3EDF - chains A and B; structure by X-ray diffraction, 1.65 A resolution.

[Chain A (and B)]
Protein: Cyclomaltodextrinase
Organism: Flavobacterium sp. 92
Notes: EC 3.2.1.54; chain B of this document is another copy of the same molecule, construct and numbering; everything in this record applies to it too
UniProt: Q8KKG0 (Q8KKG0_9FLAO); residues 1-601 here correspond to UniProt positions 19-619 (UniProt number = residue number + 18)
Sequence (601 residues; each row starts with the number of its first residue):
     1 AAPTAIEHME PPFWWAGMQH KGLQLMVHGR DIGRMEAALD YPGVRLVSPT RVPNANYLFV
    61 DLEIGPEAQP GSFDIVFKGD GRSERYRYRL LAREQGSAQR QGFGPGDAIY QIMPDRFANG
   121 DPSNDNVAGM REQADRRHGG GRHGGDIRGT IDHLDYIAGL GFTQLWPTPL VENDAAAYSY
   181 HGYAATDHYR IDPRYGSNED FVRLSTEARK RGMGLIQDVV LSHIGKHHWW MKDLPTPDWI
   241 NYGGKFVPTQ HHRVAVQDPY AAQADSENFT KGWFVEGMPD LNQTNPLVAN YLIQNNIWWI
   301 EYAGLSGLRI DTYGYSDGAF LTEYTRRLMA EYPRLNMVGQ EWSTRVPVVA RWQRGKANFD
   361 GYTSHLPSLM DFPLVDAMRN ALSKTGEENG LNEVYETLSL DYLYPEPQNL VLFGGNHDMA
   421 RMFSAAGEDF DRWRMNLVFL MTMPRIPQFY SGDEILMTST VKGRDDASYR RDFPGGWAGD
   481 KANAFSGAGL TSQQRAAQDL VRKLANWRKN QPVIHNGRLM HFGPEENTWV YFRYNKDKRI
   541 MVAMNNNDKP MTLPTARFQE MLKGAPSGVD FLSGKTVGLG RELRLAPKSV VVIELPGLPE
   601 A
Disordered / not traced: 1-2, 600-601
Differences from the reference sequence: engineered mutation Pro49 (Thr67 in Q8KKG0), Gln340 (Glu358 in Q8KKG0)
Metal / ion sites: Ca2+ site 1: Asn119, Asp121, Asn124, Asp125, Gly144, Asp146; Ca2+ site 2: Ser222, Thr270, Asp280, Tyr315

[How chain A and chain B interact]
Contacting residue pairs - 74 pairs, chain A then chain B:
  Gln250(A) - Glu525(B)
  His252(A) - Tyr395(B)
  His252(A) - Gly523(B)
  His252(A) - Pro524(B)  hydrogen bond (side chain-backbone)
  His252(A) - Glu525(B)  salt bridge
  His252(A) - Arg557(B)
  Val254(A) - Tyr395(B)  hydrophobic
  Val254(A) - Glu396(B)
  Val254(A) - Ser399(B)
  Ala255(A) - Tyr395(B)
  Asp258(A) - Tyr395(B)
  Asp258(A) - Ser399(B)
  Asp258(A) - His521(B)  salt bridge
  Pro259(A) - Ser399(B)
  Tyr260(A) - Leu398(B)
  Tyr260(A) - Asp401(B)  hydrogen bond
  Tyr260(A) - Leu519(B)
  Tyr260(A) - Met520(B)
  Tyr260(A) - His521(B)  hydrogen bond (backbone-backbone)
  Ala261(A) - Met520(B)
  Ala262(A) - Met520(B)  hydrophobic
  Ala262(A) - His521(B)
  Ala262(A) - Phe522(B)  hydrophobic
  Ala262(A) - Glu560(B)
  Gln263(A) - Glu560(B)  hydrogen bond (backbone-side chain)
  Ala264(A) - Arg557(B)
  Ala264(A) - Glu560(B)  hydrogen bond (backbone-side chain)
  Asp265(A) - Phe522(B)
  Asp265(A) - Gly523(B)  hydrogen bond (side chain-backbone)
  Asp265(A) - Arg557(B)  salt bridge
  Arg345(A) - Glu393(B)
  Arg345(A) - Glu396(B)  salt bridge
  Arg345(A) - Thr397(B)
  Pro347(A) - Leu400(B)  hydrophobic
  Pro347(A) - Tyr402(B)
  Pro347(A) - Leu403(B)  hydrophobic
  Phe359(A) - Tyr402(B)  hydrophobic
  Glu393(A) - Arg345(B)
  Tyr395(A) - His252(B)
  Tyr395(A) - Val254(B)
  Tyr395(A) - Ala255(B)
  Tyr395(A) - Asp258(B)
  Glu396(A) - Val254(B)
  Glu396(A) - Arg345(B)  salt bridge
  Thr397(A) - Arg345(B)
  Leu398(A) - Tyr260(B)
  Ser399(A) - Val254(B)
  Ser399(A) - Asp258(B)
  Ser399(A) - Pro259(B)
  Leu400(A) - Pro347(B)  hydrophobic
  Asp401(A) - Tyr260(B)  hydrogen bond
  Tyr402(A) - Gln257(B)
  Tyr402(A) - Pro347(B)
  Tyr402(A) - Phe359(B)  hydrophobic
  Leu519(A) - Tyr260(B)
  Met520(A) - Tyr260(B)
  Met520(A) - Ala261(B)
  Met520(A) - Ala262(B)  hydrophobic
  His521(A) - Asp258(B)  salt bridge
  His521(A) - Tyr260(B)  hydrogen bond (backbone-backbone)
  His521(A) - Ala262(B)
  Phe522(A) - Ala262(B)  hydrophobic
  Phe522(A) - Asp265(B)
  Gly523(A) - His252(B)
  Gly523(A) - Asp265(B)  hydrogen bond (backbone-side chain)
  Pro524(A) - His252(B)  hydrogen bond (backbone-side chain)
  Glu525(A) - Gln250(B)
  Glu525(A) - His252(B)  salt bridge
  Arg557(A) - His252(B)
  Arg557(A) - Ala264(B)
  Arg557(A) - Asp265(B)  salt bridge
  Glu560(A) - Ala262(B)
  Glu560(A) - Gln263(B)  hydrogen bond (side chain-backbone)
  Glu560(A) - Ala264(B)  hydrogen bond (side chain-backbone)
Interface residues without a listed pair, chain A (38 interface residues in all): Gln257, Leu403, Pro407, Pro444, Arg518
Interface residues without a listed pair, chain B (38 interface residues in all): Pro407, Pro444, Arg518

[Overview]
The chain A/chain B interface involves 38 residues from each chain, with 12 hydrogen bonds and 8 salt bridges.
Among the polar pairs are His252(A)-Glu525(B), Asp258(A)-His521(B) and Asp265(A)-Arg557(B). Asn119(A),
Asp121(A), Asn124(A), Asp125(A), Gly144(A) and Asp146(A) coordinate Ca2+ site 1.
Both chains are Cyclomaltodextrinase (Flavobacterium sp. 92). Entry 3EDF (Structural base for cyclodextrin
hydrolysis) was determined by X-ray diffraction together with 3EDD, 3EDE and 3EDK from the same study.
